PDB entry 5MY1 | electron microscopy, 7.60 A resolution (low resolution: residue-level contacts below are approximate; hydrogen-bond / salt-bridge calls are withheld) | chains A and K of the 26 polymer chains in the assembly

Chain A:
Molecule: 16S ribosomal RNA
Organism: Escherichia coli K-12
Sequence (1542 nucleotides; numbered 1 to 1542; the number before each row is that of its first residue):
     1 AAAUUGAAGAGUUUGAUCAUGGCUCAGAUUGAACGCUGGCGGCAGGCCUA
    51 ACACAUGCAAGUCGAACGGUAACAGGAAGAAGCUUGCUUCUUUGCUGACG
   101 AGUGGCGGACGGGUGAGUAAUGUCUGGGAAACUGCCUGAUGGAGGGGGAU
   151 AACUACUGGAAACGGUAGCUAAUACCGCAUAACGUCGCAAGACCAAAGAG
   201 GGGGACCUUCGGGCCUCUUGCCAUCGGAUGUGCCCAGAUGGGAUUAGCUA
   251 GUAGGUGGGGUAACGGCUCACCUAGGCGACGAUCCCUAGCUGGUCUGAGA
   301 GGAUGACCAGCCACACUGGAACUGAGACACGGUCCAGACUCCUACGGGAG
   351 GCAGCAGUGGGGAAUAUUGCACAAUGGGCGCAAGCCUGAUGCAGCCAUGC
   401 CGCGUGUAUGAAGAAGGCCUUCGGGUUGUAAAGUACUUUCAGCGGGGAGG
   451 AAGGGAGUAAAGUUAAUACCUUUGCUCAUUGACGUUACCCGCAGAAGAAG
   501 CACCGGCUAACUCCGUGCCAGCAGCCGCGGUAAUACGGAGGGUGCAAGCG
   551 UUAAUCGGAAUUACUGGGCGUAAAGCGCACGCAGGCGGUUUGUUAAGUCA
   601 GAUGUGAAAUCCCCGGGCUCAACCUGGGAACUGCAUCUGAUACUGGCAAG
   651 CUUGAGUCUCGUAGAGGGGGGUAGAAUUCCAGGUGUAGCGGUGAAAUGCG
   701 UAGAGAUCUGGAGGAAUACCGGUGGCGAAGGCGGCCCCCUGGACGAAGAC
   751 UGACGCUCAGGUGCGAAAGCGUGGGGAGCAAACAGGAUUAGAUACCCUGG
   801 UAGUCCACGCCGUAAACGAUGUCGACUUGGAGGUUGUGCCCUUGAGGCGU
   851 GGCUUCCGGAGCUAACGCGUUAAGUCGACCGCCUGGGGAGUACGGCCGCA
   901 AGGUUAAAACUCAAAUGAAUUGACGGGGGCCCGCACAAGCGGUGGAGCAU
   951 GUGGUUUAAUUCGAUGCAACGCGAAGAACCUUACCUGGUCUUGACAUCCA
  1001 CGGAAGUUUUCAGAGAUGAGAAUGUGCCUUCGGGAACCGUGAGACAGGUG
  1051 CUGCAUGGCUGUCGUCAGCUCGUGUUGUGAAAUGUUGGGUUAAGUCCCGC
  1101 AACGAGCGCAACCCUUAUCCUUUGUUGCCAGCGGUCCGGCCGGGAACUCA
  1151 AAGGAGACUGCCAGUGAUAAACUGGAGGAAGGUGGGGAUGACGUCAAGUC
  1201 AUCAUGGCCCUUACGACCAGGGCUACACACGUGCUACAAUGGCGCAUACA
  1251 AAGAGAAGCGACCUCGCGAGAGCAAGCGGACCUCAUAAAGUGCGUCGUAG
  1301 UCCGGAUUGGAGUCUGCAACUCGACUCCAUGAAGUCGGAAUCGCUAGUAA
  1351 UCGUGGAUCAGAAUGCCACGGUGAAUACGUUCCCGGGCCUUGUACACACC
  1401 GCCCGUCACACCAUGGGAGUGGGUUGCAAAAGAAGUAGGUAGCUUAACCU
  1451 UCGGGAGGGCGCUUACCACUUUGUGAUUCAUGACUGGGGUGAAGUCGUAA
  1501 CAAGGUAACCGUAGGGGAACCUGCGGUUGGAUCACCUCCUUA
Unresolved in the structure: 1-4, 1535-1542

Chain K:
Name: 30S ribosomal protein S11
Organism: Escherichia coli K-12
UniProt: P0A7R9 (RS11_ECOLI); residues 1-128 here correspond to UniProt positions 2-129 (UniProt number = residue number + 1)
Amino-acid sequence (128 residues; row label = number of the first residue in the row):
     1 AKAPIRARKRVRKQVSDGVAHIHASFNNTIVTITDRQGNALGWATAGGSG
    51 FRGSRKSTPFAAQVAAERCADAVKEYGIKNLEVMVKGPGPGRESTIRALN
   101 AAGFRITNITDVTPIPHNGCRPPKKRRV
Unresolved in the structure: 1-11

How chain A and chain K interact:
Pairs across the interface (78):
  G674(A) - His117(K)
  A675(A) - Ile115(K)
  A675(A) - Pro116(K)
  A675(A) - His117(K)
  A675(A) - Gly119(K)
  A676(A) - Pro114(K)
  A676(A) - Pro116(K)
  A676(A) - Cys120(K)
  U677(A) - Pro114(K)
  U677(A) - Cys120(K)
  G683(A) - Gly38(K)
  G683(A) - Asn39(K)
  U684(A) - Asn39(K)
  U684(A) - Ala40(K)
  G685(A) - Ala40(K)
  G685(A) - Trp43(K)
  U686(A) - Trp43(K)
  A687(A) - Trp43(K)
  G688(A) - Thr45(K)
  C689(A) - Asn28(K)
  C689(A) - Thr45(K)
  C689(A) - Gly47(K)
  G690(A) - Asn28(K)
  G690(A) - Arg52(K)
  G691(A) - Asn27(K)
  G691(A) - Arg52(K)
  G691(A) - Gly53(K)
  U692(A) - Asn27(K)
  U692(A) - Gly53(K)
  U692(A) - Ser54(K)
  U692(A) - Arg126(K)
  G693(A) - Arg126(K)
  A694(A) - Ser54(K)
  A695(A) - Gly53(K)
  G705(A) - Trp43(K)
  A706(A) - Thr32(K)
  A706(A) - Ala40(K)
  U707(A) - His21(K)
  U707(A) - Thr34(K)
  U707(A) - Gly38(K)
  U707(A) - Lys86(K)
  C708(A) - His21(K)
  C708(A) - Gln37(K)
  C708(A) - Gly38(K)
  G714(A) - Cys120(K)
  A715(A) - Gly119(K)
  A716(A) - Asn118(K)
  A716(A) - Gly119(K)
  U717(A) - His117(K)
  U717(A) - Asn118(K)
  A718(A) - His117(K)
  G778(A) - Cys120(K)
  G778(A) - Arg121(K)
  C779(A) - Arg121(K)
  C779(A) - Pro122(K)
  C779(A) - Pro123(K)
  C779(A) - Lys124(K)
  A780(A) - Pro123(K)
  A780(A) - Lys124(K)
  A780(A) - Lys125(K)
  C795(A) - Arg127(K)
  C795(A) - Val128(K)
  C796(A) - Lys125(K)
  C796(A) - Arg126(K)
  C796(A) - Arg127(K)
  C796(A) - Val128(K)
  C797(A) - Lys125(K)
  C797(A) - Arg126(K)
  U798(A) - Lys125(K)
  U1506(A) - Arg127(K)
  U1506(A) - Val128(K)
  A1507(A) - Val128(K)
  U1522(A) - Arg127(K)
  G1523(A) - Lys124(K)
  G1523(A) - Arg127(K)
  C1524(A) - Arg121(K)
  C1524(A) - Lys124(K)
  G1525(A) - Arg121(K)
Also at the interface, not in a pair above, chain A (41 interface residues in all): A704, A777
Also at the interface, not in a pair above, chain K (36 interface residues in all): His23, Ile30, Ala46, Gly48, Lys56

Summary:
41 residues of chain A face 36 of chain K across their interface.
Chain A is 16S ribosomal RNA and chain K is 30S ribosomal protein S11, both from Escherichia coli K-12; the
structure, E. coli expressome, was determined by electron microscopy.
